PDB entry 7BZI | X-ray diffraction, 1.94 A resolution | chains F and H of the 4 polymer chains in the assembly

[Chain F (and H)]
Name: Metallo-beta-lactamase PNGM-1
Organism: uncultured bacterium
Notes: EC 3.5.2.6; chain H of this document is another copy of the same molecule, construct and numbering; everything in this record applies to it too
UniProt: A0A2U8UYM6 (A0A2U8UYM6_9BACT); numbering as in UniProt (aligned over 2-373)
Amino-acid sequence (372 residues; each row starts with the number of its first residue):
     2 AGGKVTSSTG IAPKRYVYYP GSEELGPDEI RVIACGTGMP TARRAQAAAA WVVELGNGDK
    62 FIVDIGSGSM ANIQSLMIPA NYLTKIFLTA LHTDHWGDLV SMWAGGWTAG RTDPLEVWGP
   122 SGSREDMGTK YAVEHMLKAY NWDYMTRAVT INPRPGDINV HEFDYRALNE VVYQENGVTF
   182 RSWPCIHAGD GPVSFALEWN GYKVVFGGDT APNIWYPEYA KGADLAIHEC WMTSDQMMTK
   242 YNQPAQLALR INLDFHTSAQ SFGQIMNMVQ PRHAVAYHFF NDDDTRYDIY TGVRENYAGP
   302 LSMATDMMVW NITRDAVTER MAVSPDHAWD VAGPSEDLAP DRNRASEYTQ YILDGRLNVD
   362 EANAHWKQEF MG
Not modelled in the structure: 2-5, 336-340 (chain H: 2-7, 336-344)
Sequence notes: engineered mutation Ala91 (His in A0A2U8UYM6)
Bound ions: Zn2+: His96, Asp210, His279
Reported in the primary citation:
  - mutagenesis - H91A: abolished binding to Zn2+

[Chain F / chain H interface]
Contacting residue pairs (55):
  Val6(F) - Pro80(H)  hydrophobic
  Val6(F) - Tyr83(H)  hydrogen bond (backbone-side chain)
  Val6(F) - Ala333(H)  hydrogen bond (backbone-backbone)
  Val6(F) - Pro335(H)
  Thr7(F) - Tyr83(H)
  Thr7(F) - Pro335(H)
  Ser8(F) - Tyr83(H)
  Ser9(F) - Gly59(H)
  Ser9(F) - Lys61(H)  hydrogen bond (backbone-side chain)
  Ser9(F) - Tyr83(H)
  Thr10(F) - Glu25(H)
  Thr10(F) - Leu26(H)  hydrogen bond (backbone-backbone)
  Ile12(F) - Gly22(H)
  Ile12(F) - Ser23(H)
  Ile12(F) - Glu25(H)
  Ala13(F) - Gly22(H)  hydrogen bond (backbone-backbone)
  Arg16(F) - Gly22(H)
  Arg16(F) - Ser23(H)
  Tyr17(F) - Pro326(H)
  Tyr17(F) - His328(H)
  Tyr17(F) - Ala329(H)
  Tyr17(F) - Trp330(H)  hydrogen bond (side chain-backbone)
  Val18(F) - Met78(H)  hydrophobic
  Tyr20(F) - Tyr20(H)  hydrophobic
  Tyr20(F) - Pro21(H)  hydrogen bond (side chain-backbone)
  Tyr20(F) - Met78(H)
  Tyr20(F) - Val324(H)
  Tyr20(F) - Pro326(H)
  Pro21(F) - Tyr20(H)  hydrogen bond (backbone-side chain)
  Gly22(F) - Ile12(H)
  Gly22(F) - Ala13(H)  hydrogen bond (backbone-backbone)
  Gly22(F) - Arg16(H)
  Ser23(F) - Ile12(H)
  Ser23(F) - Arg16(H)
  Glu24(F) - Ile12(H)
  Glu25(F) - Thr10(H)
  Glu25(F) - Ile12(H)
  Leu26(F) - Thr10(H)  hydrogen bond (backbone-backbone)
  Gly59(F) - Ser9(H)
  Lys61(F) - Ser9(H)  hydrogen bond (side chain-backbone)
  Met78(F) - Tyr17(H)  hydrophobic
  Met78(F) - Val18(H)  hydrophobic
  Met78(F) - Tyr20(H)
  Tyr83(F) - Ser8(H)
  Tyr83(F) - Ser9(H)
  Val324(F) - Tyr20(H)
  Val324(F) - Val324(H)  hydrophobic
  Val324(F) - Ser325(H)
  Val324(F) - Pro326(H)
  Ser325(F) - Val324(H)
  Pro326(F) - Tyr17(H)
  Pro326(F) - Tyr20(H)
  His328(F) - Tyr17(H)
  Ala329(F) - Tyr17(H)
  Trp330(F) - Tyr17(H)  hydrogen bond (backbone-side chain)
Also at the interface, not in a pair above, chain F (30 interface residues in all): Gly11, Ser76, Pro335
Also at the interface, not in a pair above, chain H (31 interface residues in all): Gly11, Glu24, Ser76, Gly334

[Summary]
30 residues of chain F and 31 residues of chain H are in contact, with 12 hydrogen bonds. Polar contacts
include Val6(F)-Tyr83(H), Ser9(F)-Lys61(H) and Tyr17(F)-Trp330(H). The Zn2+ site is built by His96(F),
Asp210(F) and His279(F). The paper reports that H91A of chain F abolishes binding to Zn2+.
Both chains are Metallo-beta-lactamase PNGM-1 (uncultured bacterium). Entry 7BZI (The mutant variant of
PNGM-1. H91 was substituted for alanine to study metal coordination) was determined by X-ray diffraction (same
publication as 7WI1, 7BYQ, 7BZ1, 7BZ3 and 7BZ4).
